PDB entry 8QOZ | electron microscopy, 3.10 A resolution | chains J and 6 of the 17 polymer chains in the assembly

Chain J:
Name: U4/U6 small nuclear ribonucleoprotein Prp3
Source organism: Homo sapiens
UniProt: O43395 (PRPF3_HUMAN); numbering as in UniProt (aligned over 1-683)
Chain sequence (683 residues; each row starts with the number of its first residue):
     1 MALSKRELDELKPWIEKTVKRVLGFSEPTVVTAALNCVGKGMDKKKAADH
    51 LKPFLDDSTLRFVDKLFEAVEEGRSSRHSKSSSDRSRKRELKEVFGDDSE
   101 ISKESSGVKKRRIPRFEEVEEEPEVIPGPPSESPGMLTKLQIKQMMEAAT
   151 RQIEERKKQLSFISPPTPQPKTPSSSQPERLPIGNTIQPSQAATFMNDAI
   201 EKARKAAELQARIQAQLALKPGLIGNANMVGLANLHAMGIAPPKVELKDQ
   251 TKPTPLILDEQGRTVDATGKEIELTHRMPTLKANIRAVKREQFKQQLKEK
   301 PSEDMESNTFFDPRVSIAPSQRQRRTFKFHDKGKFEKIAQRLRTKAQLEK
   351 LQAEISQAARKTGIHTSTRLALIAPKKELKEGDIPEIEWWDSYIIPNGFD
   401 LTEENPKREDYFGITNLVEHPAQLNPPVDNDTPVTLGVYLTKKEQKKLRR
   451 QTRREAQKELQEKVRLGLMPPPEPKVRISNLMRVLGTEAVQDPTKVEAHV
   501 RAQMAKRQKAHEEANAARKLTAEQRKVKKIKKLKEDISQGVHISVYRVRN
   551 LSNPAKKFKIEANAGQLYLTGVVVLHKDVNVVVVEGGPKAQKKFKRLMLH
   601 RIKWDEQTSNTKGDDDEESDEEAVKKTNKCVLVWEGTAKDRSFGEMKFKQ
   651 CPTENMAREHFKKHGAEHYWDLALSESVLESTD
Not modelled in the structure: 1-435, 520-683
UniProt features mapped onto this chain:
  - modified residue: Ser-164 (Phosphoserine), Thr-167 (Phosphothreonine), Ser-619 (Phosphoserine)
  - cross-link (Glycyl lysine isopeptide (Lys-Gly)): Lys-139 (interchain with G-Cter in SUMO2), Lys-244 (interchain with G-Cter in SUMO2), Lys-252 (interchain with G-Cter in SUMO2)
  - natural variant: Pro-493 (P493S: In RP18), Thr-494 (T494M: In RP18)

Chain 6:
Molecule: U6 snRNA
Source organism: Homo sapiens
Sequence (106 nucleotides; row label = number of the first residue in the row):
     1 GUGCUCGCUUCGGCAGCACAUAUACUAAAAUUGGAACGAUACAGAGAAGA
    51 UUAGCAUGGCCCCUGCGCAAGGAUGACACGCAAAUUCGUGAAGCGUUCCA
   101 UAUUUU
Not modelled in the structure: 1-30, 79-106

Chain J / chain 6 interface:
Contacting residue pairs (20):
  Lys-446(J) with C60(6), salt bridge to the phosphate
  Arg-453(J) with G58(6), salt bridge to the phosphate
  Gln-457(J) with U57(6), hydrogen bond to the sugar
  Pro-474(J) with C55(6), sugar contact
  Lys-475(J) with C55(6), hydrogen bond to the sugar; A56(6), sugar contact
  Arg-477(J) with A56(6), salt bridge to the phosphate
  Asn-480(J) with G54(6), phosphate contact; C55(6), phosphate contact
  Arg-483(J) with G54(6), sugar contact; C55(6), salt bridge to the phosphate
  Val-484(J) with G54(6), sugar contact; C55(6), sugar contact
  Asn-515(J) with G65(6), hydrogen bond to the sugar; C66(6), hydrogen bond to the sugar
  Arg-518(J) with G65(6), base contact; C66(6), hydrogen bond to the base; G67(6), sugar contact
  Lys-519(J) with C66(6), phosphate contact; G67(6), salt bridge to the phosphate
Interface residues without a listed pair, chain J (16 interface residues in all): Arg-449, Arg-450, Glu-473, His-511
Interface residues without a listed pair, chain 6 (10 interface residues in all): G59

Summary:
The interface between chain J and chain 6 involves 16 residues on one side and 10 on the other, with 5
hydrogen bonds and 5 salt bridges. Polar contacts include Arg-518(J)/C66(6), Gln-457(J)/U57(6) and
Lys-475(J)/C55(6).
Chain J is U4/U6 small nuclear ribonucleoprotein Prp3 and chain 6 is U6 snRNA, both from Homo sapiens; the
structure, Cryo-EM Structure of Pre-B+5'ss+ATPgammaS Complex (core part), was determined by electron
microscopy together with 8QP8, 8QP9, 8QPA, 8QPB, 8QPE and 8QPK from the same study.
